PDB entry 3AGY | X-ray diffraction, 1.85 A resolution | chains A and B of the 5 polymer chains in the assembly

== Chain A (and B) ==
Molecule: DnaJ homolog subfamily B member 1
Source organism: Homo sapiens
Notes: chain B of this document is another copy of the same molecule, construct and numbering; everything in this record applies to it too
UniProtKB: P25685 (DNJB1_HUMAN); residues 161-340 here = UniProt positions 161-340
Chain sequence (181 residues; row label = number of the first residue in the row):
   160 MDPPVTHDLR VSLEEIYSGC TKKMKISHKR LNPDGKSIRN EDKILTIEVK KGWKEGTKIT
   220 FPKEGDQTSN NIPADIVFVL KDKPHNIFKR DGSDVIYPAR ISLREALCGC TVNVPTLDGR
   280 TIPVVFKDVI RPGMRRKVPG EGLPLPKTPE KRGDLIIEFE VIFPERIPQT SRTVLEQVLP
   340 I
Not modelled in the structure: 160-164
Differences from the reference sequence: expression tag (160)
Swiss-Prot annotation at these positions:
  - modified residue: Thr-307 (Phosphothreonine)

== Interface between chain A and chain B ==
Pairs across the interface (42; chain A residue first):
  Ser-261(A) with Ile-340(B), hydrogen bond (side chain-backbone)
  Leu-262(A) with Leu-266(B), hydrophobic; Phe-322(B), hydrophobic; Leu-338(B), hydrophobic
  Arg-263(A) with Glu-335(B), hydrogen bond (side chain-backbone); Leu-338(B), hydrogen bond (side chain-backbone); Pro-339(B); Ile-340(B)
  Ala-265(A) with Phe-322(B), hydrophobic
  Leu-266(A) with Leu-262(B), hydrophobic; Ile-326(B)
  Cys-267(A) with Arg-331(B), hydrogen bond (backbone-side chain); Glu-335(B)
  Val-288(A) with Phe-322(B), hydrophobic; Pro-323(B); Ile-326(B), hydrophobic
  Ile-289(A) with Phe-322(B)
  Pro-291(A) with Phe-322(B), hydrophobic
  Phe-322(A) with Leu-262(B), hydrophobic; Leu-266(B), hydrophobic; Val-288(B), hydrophobic; Ile-289(B); Pro-291(B); Phe-322(B), hydrophobic
  Pro-323(A) with Val-288(B); Pro-339(B), hydrophobic
  Ile-326(A) with Leu-266(B), hydrophobic; Val-288(B), hydrophobic
  Arg-331(A) with Cys-267(B)
  Val-333(A) with Val-333(B), hydrophobic; Val-337(B), hydrophobic
  Leu-334(A) with Leu-334(B), hydrophobic; Val-337(B), hydrophobic
  Glu-335(A) with Arg-263(B), hydrogen bond (backbone-side chain); Cys-267(B)
  Val-337(A) with Ser-330(B); Val-333(B), hydrophobic
  Leu-338(A) with Arg-263(B), hydrogen bond (backbone-side chain)
  Pro-339(A) with Arg-263(B); Pro-323(B), hydrophobic
  Ile-340(A) with Ser-261(B), hydrogen bond (backbone-side chain); Arg-263(B)
Other interface residues (no listed pair), chain A (26 interface residues in all): Glu-264, Arg-290, Val-320, Glu-324, Arg-325, Ser-330
Other interface residues (no listed pair), chain B (25 interface residues in all): Ala-265, Arg-290, Val-320, Glu-324, Arg-325

== In short ==
Chain A and chain B form an interface of 26 and 25 residues respectively; the contacts include 7 hydrogen
bonds. Among the polar pairs are Ser-261(A)/Ile-340(B), Arg-263(A)/Glu-335(B) and Arg-263(A)/Leu-338(B).
Chain A and chain B are both DnaJ homolog subfamily B member 1 (Homo sapiens); the structure, Crystal
structure of human Hsp40 Hdj1 peptide-binding domain complexed with a C-terminal peptide of Hsp70, was
determined by X-ray diffraction (same publication as 3AGX and 3AGZ).
